Entry 1LIA (X-ray diffraction, 2.80 A resolution); this record covers chains A and B.

[Chain A]
Molecule: R-phycoerythrin
From: Polysiphonia urceolata
UniProt: Q01921 (PHEA_POLBO); the construct has insertions or renumbered stretches relative to UniProt, so the offset changes along the chain: 1-66 = UniProt 1-66; 69-140 = UniProt 67-138; 143-150 = UniProt 143-150; 161-174 = UniProt 151-164
Sequence (164 residues; each row starts with the number of its first residue; note: 14 numbers in that range are skipped by the numbering (no residue carries them; nothing is unmodelled there); a row labelled like 140A-140D holds insertion residues (140A, then the next letters in order)):
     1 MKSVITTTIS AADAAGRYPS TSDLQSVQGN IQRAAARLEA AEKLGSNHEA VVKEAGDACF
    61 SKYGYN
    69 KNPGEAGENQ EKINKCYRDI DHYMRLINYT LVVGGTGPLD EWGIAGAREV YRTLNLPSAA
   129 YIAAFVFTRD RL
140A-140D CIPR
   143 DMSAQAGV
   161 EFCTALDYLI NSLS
Sequence notes: conflict Asn66 (Leu in Q01921)
Covalent attachments: phycocyanobilin (CYC) linked to Cys84, Cys140A
Small-molecule neighbours:
  - phycocyanobilin (CYC), molecule 1: Thr21, Leu24, Gln25, Gln28
  - phycocyanobilin (CYC), molecule 2: Lys43, Leu44, Asn47, Ala50, Val51, Glu54, Asp138, Arg139, Leu140, Arg140D, Asp143, Met144, Phe162
  - phycocyanobilin (CYC), molecule 3: Phe60, Asn66, Ala74, Gly75, Lys80, Lys83, Arg86, Asp87, Ile88, His90, Tyr91, Arg93, Leu94, Trp110, Val118, Tyr119, Leu122, Leu124, Pro125, Ala128, Tyr129
Swiss-Prot annotation at these positions:
  - binding site ((2R,3E)-phycoerythrobilin): Cys84, Cys140A

[Chain B]
Molecule: R-phycoerythrin
From: Polysiphonia urceolata
UniProt: Q01922 (PHEB_POLBO); the construct lacks a stretch of the UniProt sequence and is renumbered around it, so the offset changes along the chain: 1-72 = UniProt 1-72; 75-148 = UniProt 73-146; 149-174 = UniProt 152-177
Sequence (177 residues; numbered 1 to 174 plus 5 insertion-coded residues; 2 numbers in that range are skipped by the numbering (no residue carries them; nothing is unmodelled there); the number before each row is that of its first residue; a row labelled like 148A-148E holds insertion residues (148A, then the next letters in order)):
     1 MLDAFSRVVV NSDSKAAYVS GSDLQALKTF INDGNKRLDA VNYIVSNSSC IVSDAISGMI
    61 CENPGLITPG GN
    75 CYTNRRMAAC LRDGEIILRY VSYALLAGDA SVLEDRCLNG LKETYIALGV PTNSTVRAVS
   135 IMKAAAVCFI SNTA
148A-148E SQRKV
   149 EVIEGDCSAL ASEVASYCDR VVAAVS
Covalent attachments: phycourobilin (PUB) linked to Cys50, Cys61; phycocyanobilin (CYC) linked to Cys84, Cys155
Small-molecule neighbours:
  - phycocyanobilin (CYC), molecule 1: Asn32, Asn35, Lys36, Leu38, Asp39, Ala40, Tyr43, Ile144, Ser145, Asn146, Val150, Ile151, Glu152, Gly153, Asp154
  - phycocyanobilin (CYC), molecule 2: Met59, Leu66, Asn72, Cys75, Arg79, Arg80, Ala83, Arg86, Asp87, Gly88, Ile90, Ile91, Arg110, Cys111, Leu115, Tyr119, Leu122, Val124, Pro125, Ser128, Thr129
  - phycourobilin (PUB): Ile51, Asp54, Ser57, Gly58, Glu62, Ile135, Ala138, Ala139, Cys142, Phe143, Thr147, Ala148, Ser148A, Gln148B, Arg148C
Swiss-Prot annotation at these positions:
  - binding site (phycourobilin): Cys50, Cys61
  - binding site ((2R,3E)-phycoerythrobilin): Cys84, Cys155
  - modified residue: Asn72 (N4-methylasparagine)

[How chain A and chain B interact]
Pairs across the interface - 57 pairs, chain A then chain B:
  Met1(A) - Met1(B)
  Met1(A) - Leu2(B)  hydrophobic
  Ser3(A) - Asp3(B)  hydrogen bond
  Ile5(A) - Leu100(B)
  Ile5(A) - Ala101(B)  hydrophobic
  Thr6(A) - Met1(B)
  Ile9(A) - Met1(B)  hydrophobic
  Ile9(A) - Tyr97(B)
  Ser10(A) - Arg110(B)  hydrogen bond
  Ala12(A) - Tyr97(B)
  Asp13(A) - Arg93(B)  salt bridge
  Asp13(A) - Tyr94(B)  hydrogen bond
  Asp13(A) - Tyr97(B)  hydrogen bond (backbone-side chain)
  Asp13(A) - Arg110(B)  salt bridge
  Gly16(A) - Arg93(B)  hydrogen bond (backbone-side chain)
  Arg17(A) - Arg93(B)
  Arg17(A) - Tyr97(B)  hydrogen bond (backbone-side chain)
  Tyr18(A) - Val45(B)  hydrophobic
  Tyr18(A) - Ser48(B)
  Tyr18(A) - Glu89(B)  hydrogen bond (side chain-backbone)
  Tyr18(A) - Leu92(B)
  Tyr18(A) - Arg93(B)
  Pro19(A) - Val45(B)
  Pro19(A) - Tyr97(B)
  Pro19(A) - Leu100(B)  hydrophobic
  Leu24(A) - Leu38(B)  hydrophobic
  Leu24(A) - Val41(B)  hydrophobic
  Leu24(A) - Asn42(B)
  Val27(A) - Leu100(B)  hydrophobic
  Ile31(A) - Gly34(B)
  Ala34(A) - Ile31(B)  hydrophobic
  Arg37(A) - Phe5(B)
  Leu38(A) - Leu24(B)  hydrophobic
  Leu38(A) - Lys28(B)
  Leu38(A) - Ile31(B)  hydrophobic
  Glu42(A) - Leu24(B)
  Gly45(A) - Tyr18(B)
  His48(A) - Tyr18(B)
  Asp89(A) - Tyr18(B)  hydrogen bond
  Met92(A) - Tyr18(B)
  Arg93(A) - Asp13(B)  salt bridge
  Arg93(A) - Ala16(B)
  Arg93(A) - Ala17(B)
  Arg93(A) - Tyr18(B)
  Asn96(A) - Tyr18(B)
  Asn96(A) - Val19(B)  hydrogen bond (side chain-backbone)
  Tyr97(A) - Val9(B)  hydrophobic
  Tyr97(A) - Ser12(B)  hydrogen bond (side chain-backbone)
  Tyr97(A) - Asp13(B)  hydrogen bond (side chain-backbone)
  Tyr97(A) - Ala17(B)  hydrogen bond (side chain-backbone)
  Tyr97(A) - Val19(B)  hydrophobic
  Val100(A) - Phe5(B)
  Val100(A) - Val19(B)  hydrophobic
  Val100(A) - Leu27(B)  hydrophobic
  Val101(A) - Phe5(B)  hydrophobic
  Val101(A) - Ser6(B)
  Val101(A) - Val9(B)  hydrophobic
Interface residues without a listed pair, chain A (33 interface residues in all): Gln28, Asn30, Leu44, Val52, Trp110
Interface residues without a listed pair, chain B (34 interface residues in all): Val10, Val52, Ser96, Val106

[Overview]
33 residues of chain A face 34 of chain B across their interface; the contacts include 12 hydrogen bonds and 3
salt bridges. Polar pairs include Asp13(A)-Arg93(B), Asp13(A)-Arg110(B) and Arg93(A)-Asp13(B). Ligands of
chain A: phycocyanobilin. Covalently linked phycocyanobilin: at Cys84(A) and Cys140A(A).
Here chain A is R-phycoerythrin and chain B is R-phycoerythrin, both from Polysiphonia urceolata. Entry 1LIA
(Crystal structure of R-phycoerythrin from polysiphonia at 2.8 A resolution) was determined by X-ray
diffraction.
